1TWG - chains A and I of the 10 polymer chains in the assembly; structure by X-ray diffraction, 3.30 A resolution.

[Chain A]
Molecule: DNA-directed RNA polymerase II largest subunit
From: Saccharomyces cerevisiae
Notes: EC 2.7.7.6
UniProtKB: P04050 (RPB1_YEAST); residues 1-1733 here = UniProt positions 1-1733
Sequence (1733 residues; row label = number of the first residue in the row):
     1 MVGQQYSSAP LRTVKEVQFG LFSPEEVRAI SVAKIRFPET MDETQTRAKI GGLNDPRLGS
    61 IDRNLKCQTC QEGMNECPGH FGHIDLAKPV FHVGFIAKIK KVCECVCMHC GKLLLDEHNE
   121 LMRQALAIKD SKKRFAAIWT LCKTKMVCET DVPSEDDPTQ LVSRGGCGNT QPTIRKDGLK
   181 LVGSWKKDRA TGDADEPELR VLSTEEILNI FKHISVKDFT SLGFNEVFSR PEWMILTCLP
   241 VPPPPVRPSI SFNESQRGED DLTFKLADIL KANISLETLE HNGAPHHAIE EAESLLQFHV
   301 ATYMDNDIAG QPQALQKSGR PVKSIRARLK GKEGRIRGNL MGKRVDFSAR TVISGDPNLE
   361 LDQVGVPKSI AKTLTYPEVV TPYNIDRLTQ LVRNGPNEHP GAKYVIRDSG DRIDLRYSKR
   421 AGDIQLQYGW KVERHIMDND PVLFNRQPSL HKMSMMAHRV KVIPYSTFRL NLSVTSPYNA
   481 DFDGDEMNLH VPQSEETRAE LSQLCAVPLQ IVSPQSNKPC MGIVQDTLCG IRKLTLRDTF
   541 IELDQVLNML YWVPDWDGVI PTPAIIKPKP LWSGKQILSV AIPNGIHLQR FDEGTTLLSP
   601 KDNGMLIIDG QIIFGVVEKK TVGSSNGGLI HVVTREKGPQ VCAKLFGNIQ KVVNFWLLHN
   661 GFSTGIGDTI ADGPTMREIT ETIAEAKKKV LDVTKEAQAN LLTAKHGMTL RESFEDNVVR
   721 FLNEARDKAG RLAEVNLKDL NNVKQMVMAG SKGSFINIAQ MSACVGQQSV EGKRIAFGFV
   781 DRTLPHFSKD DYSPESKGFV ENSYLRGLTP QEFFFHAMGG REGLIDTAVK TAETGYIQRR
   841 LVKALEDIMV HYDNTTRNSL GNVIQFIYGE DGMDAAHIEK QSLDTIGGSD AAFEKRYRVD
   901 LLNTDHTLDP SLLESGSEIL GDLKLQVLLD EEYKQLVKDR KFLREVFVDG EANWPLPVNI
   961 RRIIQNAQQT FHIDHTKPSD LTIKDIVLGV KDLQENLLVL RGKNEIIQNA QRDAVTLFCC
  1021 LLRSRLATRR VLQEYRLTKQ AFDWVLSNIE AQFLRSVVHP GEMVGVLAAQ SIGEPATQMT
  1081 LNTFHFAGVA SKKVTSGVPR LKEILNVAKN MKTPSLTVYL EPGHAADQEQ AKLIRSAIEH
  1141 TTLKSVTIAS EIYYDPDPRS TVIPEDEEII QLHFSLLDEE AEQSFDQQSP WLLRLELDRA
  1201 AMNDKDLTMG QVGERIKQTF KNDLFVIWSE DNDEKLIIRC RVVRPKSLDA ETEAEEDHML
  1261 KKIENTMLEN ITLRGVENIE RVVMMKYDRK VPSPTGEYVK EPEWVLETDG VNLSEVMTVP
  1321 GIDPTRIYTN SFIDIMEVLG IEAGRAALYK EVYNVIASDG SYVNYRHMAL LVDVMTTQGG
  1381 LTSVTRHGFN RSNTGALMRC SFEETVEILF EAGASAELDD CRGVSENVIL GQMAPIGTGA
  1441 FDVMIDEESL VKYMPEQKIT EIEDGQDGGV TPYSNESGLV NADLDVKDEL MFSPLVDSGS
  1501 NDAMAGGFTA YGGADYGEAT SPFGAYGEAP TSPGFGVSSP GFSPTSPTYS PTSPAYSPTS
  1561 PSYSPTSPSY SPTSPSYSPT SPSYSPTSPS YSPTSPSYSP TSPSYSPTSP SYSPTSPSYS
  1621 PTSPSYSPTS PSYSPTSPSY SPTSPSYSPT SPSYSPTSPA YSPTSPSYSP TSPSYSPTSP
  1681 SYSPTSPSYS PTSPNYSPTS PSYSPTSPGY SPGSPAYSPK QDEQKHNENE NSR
Unresolved in the structure: 1-2, 249-260, 306-323, 328-345, 1082-1091, 1174-1175, 1177-1186, 1244-1253, 1386-1404, 1451-1733
Swiss-Prot annotation at these positions:
  - region: Pro-248 to Asp-260 (Lid loop), Asn-306 to Lys-323 (Rudder loop), Pro-810 to Glu-822 (Bridging helix)
  - binding site (Zn(2+)): Cys-67, Cys-70, Cys-77, His-80, Cys-107, Cys-110, Cys-148, Cys-167
  - binding site (Mg(2+)): Asp-481, Asp-483, Asp-485
  - modified residue: Thr-1471 (Phosphothreonine)
  - cross-link (Glycyl lysine isopeptide (Lys-Gly)): Lys-695 (interchain with G-Cter in ubiquitin), Lys-1246 (interchain with G-Cter in ubiquitin), Lys-1350 (interchain with G-Cter in ubiquitin)
  - natural variant: Ser-1653 to Pro-1659 (deletion: In strain: A364A)
  - mutagenesis: Lys-1246 (K1246R: Impairs ubiquitination during transcription stress)
Bound ions: Zn2+ site 1: Cys-70, Cys-77, His-80; Zn2+ site 2: Cys-107, Cys-110, Cys-148, Cys-167; Mn2+ site 1: Asp-481, Asp-483, Asp-485 (together with CTP); Mn2+ site 2: Asp-481, Asp-483 (together with CTP) (shared with 1 residue of chain B)
Ligand contacts: CTP (cytidine-5'-triphosphate): Asp-481, Asp-483, Asp-485

[Chain I]
Molecule: DNA-directed RNA polymerase II 14.2 kDa polypeptide
From: Saccharomyces cerevisiae
Notes: EC 2.7.7.6
UniProtKB: P27999 (RPB9_YEAST); numbering as in UniProt (aligned over 1-122)
Sequence (122 residues; row label = number of the first residue in the row):
     1 MTTFRFCRDC NNMLYPREDK ENNRLLFECR TCSYVEEAGS PLVYRHELIT NIGETAGVVQ
    61 DIGSDPTLPR SDRECPKCHS RENVFFQSQQ RRKDTSMVLF FVCLSCSHIF TSDQKNKRTQ
   121 FS
Unresolved in the structure: 122
Swiss-Prot annotation at these positions:
  - zinc finger: Cys-7 to Cys-32 (C4-type), Ser-71 to Thr-111 (TFIIS-type)
  - binding site (Zn(2+)): Cys-7, Cys-10, Cys-29, Cys-32, Cys-75, Cys-78, Cys-103, Cys-106
  - modified residue: Ser-40 (Phosphoserine)
Bound ions: Zn2+ site 1: Cys-7, Cys-10, Cys-29, Cys-32; Zn2+ site 2: Cys-75, Cys-78, Cys-103, Cys-106

[Interface between chain A and chain I]
Contacting residue pairs - 55 pairs, chain A then chain I:
  Gln-698(A) / Met-97(I)
  Gln-698(A) / Val-98(I)
  Gln-698(A) / Leu-99(I)
  Gln-698(A) / Ser-112(I)  hydrogen bond (backbone-side chain)
  Ala-699(A) / Ser-112(I)
  Ala-699(A) / Asp-113(I)
  Ala-699(A) / Gln-114(I)  hydrogen bond (backbone-backbone)
  Asn-700(A) / Asp-113(I)  hydrogen bond
  Asn-700(A) / Lys-115(I)
  Leu-701(A) / Gln-114(I)
  Thr-709(A) / Lys-93(I)
  Arg-711(A) / Gln-87(I)  hydrogen bond
  Arg-711(A) / Thr-95(I)
  Arg-711(A) / Ser-96(I)  hydrogen bond (side chain-backbone)
  Arg-711(A) / Met-97(I)
  Phe-714(A) / Met-97(I)  hydrophobic
  Asp-781(A) / Arg-91(I)  salt bridge
  Arg-782(A) / Thr-67(I)
  Ser-788(A) / Thr-67(I)
  Ser-788(A) / Pro-69(I)
  Lys-789(A) / Thr-67(I)  hydrogen bond (backbone-backbone)
  Lys-789(A) / Pro-69(I)
  Asp-790(A) / Phe-86(I)
  Asp-790(A) / Gln-87(I)  hydrogen bond (side chain-backbone)
  Tyr-792(A) / Gln-87(I)
  Lys-1144(A) / Leu-48(I)
  Thr-1147(A) / Leu-48(I)
  Ile-1148(A) / Leu-48(I)  hydrogen bond (backbone-backbone)
  Ile-1148(A) / Ile-49(I)  hydrogen bond (backbone-backbone)
  Ala-1149(A) / His-46(I)
  Ser-1150(A) / Tyr-44(I)
  Ser-1150(A) / Arg-45(I)
  Ser-1150(A) / His-46(I)  hydrogen bond (backbone-backbone)
  Glu-1151(A) / Leu-42(I)
  Glu-1151(A) / Tyr-44(I)
  Glu-1151(A) / Arg-45(I)  salt bridge
  Ile-1152(A) / Leu-42(I)
  Ile-1152(A) / Val-43(I)  hydrogen bond (backbone-backbone)
  Ile-1152(A) / Tyr-44(I)  hydrogen bond (backbone-backbone)
  Tyr-1153(A) / Pro-41(I)
  Tyr-1153(A) / Leu-42(I)  hydrophobic
  Tyr-1154(A) / Glu-18(I)  hydrogen bond
  Tyr-1154(A) / Asn-23(I)
  Tyr-1154(A) / Arg-24(I)
  Tyr-1154(A) / Leu-25(I)
  Tyr-1154(A) / Pro-41(I)  hydrogen bond (backbone-backbone)
  Pro-1156(A) / Asn-23(I)
  Val-1162(A) / Pro-41(I)  hydrophobic
  Pro-1190(A) / Glu-18(I)
  Trp-1191(A) / Leu-25(I)  hydrophobic
  Trp-1191(A) / Val-43(I)  hydrophobic
  Lys-1261(A) / Tyr-44(I)
  Glu-1264(A) / Tyr-44(I)
  Glu-1264(A) / His-46(I)
  Leu-1268(A) / Leu-48(I)  hydrophobic
Other interface residues (no listed pair), chain A (32 interface residues in all): Ala-697, Leu-710, Ala-1254
Other interface residues (no listed pair), chain I (34 interface residues in all): Pro-16, Asp-19, Lys-20, Glu-47, Asp-65, Leu-68, Arg-92

[Overview]
The interface between chain A and chain I involves 32 residues on one side and 34 on the other, with 14
hydrogen bonds and 2 salt bridges. Among the polar pairs are Asp-781(A)/Arg-91(I), Glu-1151(A)/Arg-45(I) and
Gln-698(A)/Ser-112(I). Ligands of chain A: CTP.
Chain A is DNA-directed RNA polymerase II largest subunit and chain I is DNA-directed RNA polymerase II 14.2
kDa polypeptide, both from Saccharomyces cerevisiae; the structure, RNA polymerase II complexed with CTP, was
determined by X-ray diffraction (same publication as 1R9S, 1R9T, 1TWA, 1TWC, 1TWF and 1TWH).
